PDB entry 7PKR | electron microscopy, 3.80 A resolution | chains Y and BB of the 78 polymer chains in the assembly

# Chain Y (and BB)
Molecule: Major vault protein
Organism: Rattus norvegicus
Notes: chain BB of this document is another copy of the same molecule, construct and numbering; everything in this record applies to it too
UniProtKB: Q62667 (MVP_RAT); residues 1-861 here = UniProt positions 1-861
Sequence (861 residues; numbered 1 to 861; the number before each row is that of its first residue):
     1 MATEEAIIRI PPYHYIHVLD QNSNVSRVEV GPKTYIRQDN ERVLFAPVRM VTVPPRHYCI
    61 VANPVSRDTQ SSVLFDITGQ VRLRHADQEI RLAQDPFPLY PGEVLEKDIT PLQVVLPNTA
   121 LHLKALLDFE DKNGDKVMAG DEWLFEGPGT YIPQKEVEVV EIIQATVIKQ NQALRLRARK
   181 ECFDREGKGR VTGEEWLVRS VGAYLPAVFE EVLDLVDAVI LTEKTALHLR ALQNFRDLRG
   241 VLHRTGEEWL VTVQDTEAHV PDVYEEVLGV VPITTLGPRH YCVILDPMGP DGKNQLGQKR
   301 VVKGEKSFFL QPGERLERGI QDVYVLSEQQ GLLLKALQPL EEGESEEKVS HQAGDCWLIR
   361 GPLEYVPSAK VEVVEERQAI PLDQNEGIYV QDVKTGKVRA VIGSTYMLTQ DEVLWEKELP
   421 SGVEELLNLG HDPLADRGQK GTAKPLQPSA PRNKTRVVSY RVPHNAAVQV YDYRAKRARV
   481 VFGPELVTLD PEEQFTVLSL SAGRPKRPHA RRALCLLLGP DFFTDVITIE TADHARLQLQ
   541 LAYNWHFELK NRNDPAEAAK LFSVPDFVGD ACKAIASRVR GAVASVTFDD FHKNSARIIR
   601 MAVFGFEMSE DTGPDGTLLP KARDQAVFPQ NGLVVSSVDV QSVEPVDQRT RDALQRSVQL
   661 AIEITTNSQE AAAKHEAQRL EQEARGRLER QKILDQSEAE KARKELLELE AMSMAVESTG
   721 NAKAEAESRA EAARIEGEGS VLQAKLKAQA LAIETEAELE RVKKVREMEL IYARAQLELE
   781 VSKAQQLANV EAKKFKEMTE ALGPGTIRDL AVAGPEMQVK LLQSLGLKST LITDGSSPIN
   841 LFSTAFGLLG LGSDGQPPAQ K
Unresolved in the structure: 1-4, 429-448, 610-618, 816-861
What the authors report for this chain:
  - mutagenesis - D39A (Tm = 59 degC): unchanged stability
  - mutagenesis - E4K/E5K/I7N/D39K, I7K (Tm = 56 degC): decreased stability

# Interface between chain Y and chain BB
Pairs across the interface - 7 pairs, chain Y then chain BB:
  Asn-22(Y) / Gln-38(BB)
  Gln-38(Y) / Asp-39(BB)
  Gln-38(Y) / Asn-40(BB)
  Asp-39(Y) / Gln-38(BB)
  Asp-39(Y) / Asp-39(BB)
  Asn-40(Y) / Gln-38(BB)
  Asn-40(Y) / Asn-40(BB)
Also at the interface, not in a pair above, chain BB (4 interface residues in all): Asn-22

# Overview
Chain Y and chain BB each contribute 4 residues to their interface. From the paper: E4K/E5K/I7N/D39K and I7K
of chain Y reduce stability; D39A of chain Y leaves stability unchanged.
Chain Y and chain BB are both Major vault protein (Rattus norvegicus); the structure, Vault structure in
primmed conformation, was determined by electron microscopy (same publication as 7PKY and 7PKZ).
